6CYT - chains B and D of the 5 polymer chains in the assembly; structure by X-ray diffraction, 3.50 A resolution.

[Chain B]
Molecule: Cyclin-T1
From: Homo sapiens
UniProt: O60563 (CCNT1_HUMAN); residue numbers follow UniProt; this construct covers 1-264
Sequence (264 residues; row label = number of the first residue in the row):
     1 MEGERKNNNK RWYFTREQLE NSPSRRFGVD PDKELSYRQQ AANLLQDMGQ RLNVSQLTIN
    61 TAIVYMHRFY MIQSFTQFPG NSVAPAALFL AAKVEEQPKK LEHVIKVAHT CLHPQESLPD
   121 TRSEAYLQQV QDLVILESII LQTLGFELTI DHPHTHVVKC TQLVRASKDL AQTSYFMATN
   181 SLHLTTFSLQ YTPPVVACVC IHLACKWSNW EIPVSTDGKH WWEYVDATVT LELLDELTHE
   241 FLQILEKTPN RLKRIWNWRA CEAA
Disordered / not traced: 1-6, 262-264
Ion coordination: Zn2+: Cys-261 (shared with Cys-25(D), Cys-27(D), Cys-30(D) of chain D)
From the paper describing this entry:
  - binding site for the 20-nt RNA strand: Arg-251, Arg-254, Trp-258, Arg-259
  - Zn2+ coordination: Cys-261
  - conformationally variable residues (order/disorder transition): Arg-251 to Ala-260

[Chain D]
Molecule: Protein Tat
From: Human immunodeficiency virus 1
UniProt: A0A0C5HAL9 (A0A0C5HAL9_9HIV1); residue numbers follow UniProt; this construct covers 1-57
Sequence (58 residues; row label = number of the first residue in the row; numbering starts at 0):
     0 XMEPVDPRLE PWKHPGSQPK TACTNCYCKK CCFHCQVCFI TKALGISYGR KKRRQRRR
Disordered / not traced: 49-57
Modified residues: ACE (acetyl group) at position 0
Construct notes: acetylation (0)
Ion coordination: Zn2+ site 1: Cys-22, His-33, Cys-34, Cys-37; Zn2+ site 2: Cys-25, Cys-27, Cys-30 (shared with Cys-261(B) of chain B)
From the paper describing this entry:
  - binding site for the 20-nt RNA strand: Asn-24 to Tyr-26

[How chain B and chain D interact]
Contacting residue pairs (74; chain B residue first):
  Gln-39(B) with Ile-45(D)
  Gln-40(B) with Ser-46(D); Tyr-47(D)
  Asn-43(B) with Ile-39(D); Thr-40(D); Ile-45(D); Tyr-47(D)
  Leu-44(B) with Tyr-47(D)
  Gln-46(B) with Gln-35(D); Val-36(D)
  Asp-47(B) with Val-36(D); Tyr-47(D), hydrogen bond
  Gly-49(B) with Ser-16(D), hydrogen bond (backbone-side chain)
  Gln-50(B) with Ser-16(D); Gln-17(D), hydrogen bond (backbone-side chain); Pro-18(D); Cys-34(D), hydrogen bond; Gln-35(D); Val-36(D)
  Arg-51(B) with Gln-17(D), hydrogen bond (backbone-side chain)
  Asn-53(B) with Gly-15(D); Ser-16(D); Gln-17(D), hydrogen bond (side chain-backbone)
  Val-54(B) with Gly-15(D); Ser-16(D), hydrogen bond (backbone-side chain)
  Ser-55(B) with His-13(D); Pro-14(D)
  Gln-56(B) with ACE_0(D)
  Leu-57(B) with His-13(D)
  Ile-59(B) with Ser-16(D)
  Asn-81(B) with Tyr-47(D)
  Glu-95(B) with Pro-10(D)
  Glu-96(B) with Trp-11(D)
  Gln-97(B) with Pro-10(D), hydrogen bond (side chain-backbone); Trp-11(D); His-13(D), hydrogen bond (side chain-backbone)
  Cys-111(B) with Tyr-47(D), hydrogen bond (backbone-side chain)
  Leu-112(B) with Tyr-47(D), hydrophobic
  Thr-155(B) with Pro-6(D)
  Val-158(B) with Val-4(D); Pro-6(D)
  Gln-162(B) with Asp-5(D)
  Ala-171(B) with Pro-3(D)
  Gln-172(B) with Met-1(D); Pro-3(D)
  Tyr-175(B) with ACE_0(D); Met-1(D); Glu-2(D); Pro-3(D), hydrophobic; Val-4(D)
  Phe-176(B) with ACE_0(D); Met-1(D), hydrophobic; Gln-35(D); Phe-38(D), hydrophobic
  Thr-179(B) with ACE_0(D), hydrogen bond (side chain-backbone); Gln-35(D)
  Asn-180(B) with Gln-35(D), hydrogen bond; Phe-38(D)
  His-183(B) with Gln-35(D)
  Leu-184(B) with Leu-43(D), hydrophobic; Ile-45(D), hydrophobic
  Thr-248(B) with Leu-43(D)
  Pro-249(B) with Ala-42(D); Leu-43(D); Gly-44(D)
  Arg-251(B) with Tyr-26(D); Lys-41(D); Ala-42(D)
  Leu-252(B) with Ala-42(D)
  Ile-255(B) with Cys-31(D), hydrophobic
  Arg-259(B) with Tyr-26(D); Cys-27(D); Lys-28(D), hydrogen bond (backbone-backbone)
  Ala-260(B) with Cys-27(D)
Interface residues without a listed pair, chain B (41 interface residues in all): His-154, Cys-261
Interface residues without a listed pair, chain D (36 interface residues in all): Arg-7, Lys-12, Cys-25, Cys-30

[Summary]
41 residues of chain B face 36 of chain D across their interface; the contacts include 13 hydrogen bonds.
Polar pairs include Asp-47(B)/Tyr-47(D), Gly-49(B)/Ser-16(D) and Gln-50(B)/Gln-17(D). From the paper: a
binding site for the 20-nt RNA strand at Arg-251(B), Arg-254(B) and Asn-24(D) among others; Zn2+ coordination
by Cys-261(B).
Here chain B is Cyclin-T1 (Homo sapiens) and chain D is Protein Tat (Human immunodeficiency virus 1). Entry
6CYT (HIV-1 TAR loop in complex with Tat:AFF4:P-TEFb) was determined by X-ray diffraction.
